Entry 5XMJ (X-ray diffraction, 3.60 A resolution); this record covers chains A and M of the 6 polymer chains in the assembly.

Chain A (and M):
Protein: fumarate reductase flavoprotein subunit
Organism: Desulfovibrio gigas
Notes: chain M of this document is another copy of the same molecule, construct and numbering; everything in this record applies to it too
Amino-acid sequence (627 residues; numbered 1 to 627; the number before each row is that of its first residue):
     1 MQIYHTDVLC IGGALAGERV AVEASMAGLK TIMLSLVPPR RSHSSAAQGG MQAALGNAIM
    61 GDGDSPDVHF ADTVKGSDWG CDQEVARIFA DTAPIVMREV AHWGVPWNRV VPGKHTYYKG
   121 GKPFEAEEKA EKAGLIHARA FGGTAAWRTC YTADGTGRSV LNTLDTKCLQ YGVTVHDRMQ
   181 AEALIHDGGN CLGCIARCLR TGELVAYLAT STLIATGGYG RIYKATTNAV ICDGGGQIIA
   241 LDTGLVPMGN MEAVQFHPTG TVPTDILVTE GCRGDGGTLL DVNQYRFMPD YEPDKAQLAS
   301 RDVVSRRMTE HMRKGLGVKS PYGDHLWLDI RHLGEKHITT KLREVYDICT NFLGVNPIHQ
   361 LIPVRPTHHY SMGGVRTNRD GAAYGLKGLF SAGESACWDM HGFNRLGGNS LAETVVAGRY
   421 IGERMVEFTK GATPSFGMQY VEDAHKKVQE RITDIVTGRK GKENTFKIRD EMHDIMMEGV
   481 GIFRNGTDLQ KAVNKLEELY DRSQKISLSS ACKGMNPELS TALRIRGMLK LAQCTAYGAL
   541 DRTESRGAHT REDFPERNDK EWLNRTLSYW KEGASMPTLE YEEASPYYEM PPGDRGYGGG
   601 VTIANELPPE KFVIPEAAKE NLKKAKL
Not modelled in the structure: 623-627

Chain A / chain M interface:
Contacting residue pairs - 14 pairs, chain A then chain M:
  Ile3(A) - His5(M)
  His5(A) - Ile3(M)
  His5(A) - His5(M)  hydrogen bond
  Thr433(A) - Met438(M)
  Pro434(A) - Met438(M)  hydrogen bond (backbone-backbone)
  Ser435(A) - Phe436(M)
  Ser435(A) - Gly437(M)
  Ser435(A) - Gln439(M)
  Phe436(A) - Ser435(M)
  Phe436(A) - Phe436(M)  hydrogen bond (backbone-backbone)
  Phe436(A) - Met438(M)  hydrophobic
  Gly437(A) - Ser435(M)
  Met438(A) - Pro434(M)  hydrogen bond (backbone-backbone)
  Met438(A) - Phe436(M)  hydrophobic
Also at the interface, not in a pair above, chain A (10 interface residues in all): Leu208, Gln439
Also at the interface, not in a pair above, chain M (9 interface residues in all): Thr433

Overview:
10 residues of chain A and 9 residues of chain M are in contact, with 4 hydrogen bonds. Polar pairs include
His5(A)-His5(M), Pro434(A)-Met438(M) and Phe436(A)-Phe436(M).
Both chains are fumarate reductase flavoprotein subunit (Desulfovibrio gigas). Entry 5XMJ (Crystal structure
of quinol:fumarate reductase from Desulfovibrio gigas) was determined by X-ray diffraction.
